3FBI - chains A and B; structure by X-ray diffraction, 2.80 A resolution.

[Chain A]
Molecule: Mediator of RNA polymerase II transcription subunit 7
Organism: Saccharomyces cerevisiae
Notes: fragment: N-terminal domain
Reference sequence: Q08278 (MED7_YEAST); residues 3-84 here correspond to UniProt positions 2-83 (UniProt number = residue number - 1)
Amino-acid sequence (84 residues; row label = number of the first residue in the row):
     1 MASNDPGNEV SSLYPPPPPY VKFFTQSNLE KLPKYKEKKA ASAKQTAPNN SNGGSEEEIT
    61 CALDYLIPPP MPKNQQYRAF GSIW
Not modelled in the structure: 1-11, 42-56
Differences from the reference sequence: expression tag (1-2)
Modified positions: Mse1 (selenomethionine); Mse71 (selenomethionine; parent Met)

[Chain B]
Molecule: Mediator of RNA polymerase II transcription subunit 31
Organism: Saccharomyces cerevisiae
Reference sequence: P38633 (MED31_YEAST); residues 4-130 here correspond to UniProt positions 1-127 (UniProt number = residue number - 3)
Amino-acid sequence (130 residues; row label = number of the first residue in the row):
     1 GSHMSSTNGN APATPSSDQN PLPTRFEVEL EFIQSLANIQ YVTYLLTQQQ IWKSPNFKNY
    61 LKYLEYWCNP PYSQCIVYPN CLFILKLLNG FMESAIVNED GLLEGLDELP KIIQLQGPQW
   121 MNEMVERWAN
Not modelled in the structure: 1-18, 111-130
Differences from the reference sequence: expression tag (1-3)
Modified positions: Mse4, Mse121, Mse124 (selenomethionine); Mse92 (selenomethionine; parent Met)

[Chain A / chain B interface]
Residue-residue contacts (58):
  Ser12(A) - Tyr44(B)
  Tyr14(A) - Gln40(B)
  Tyr14(A) - Tyr41(B)  hydrophobic
  Tyr14(A) - Tyr44(B)  hydrophobic
  Pro15(A) - Tyr41(B)  hydrogen bond (backbone-side chain)
  Pro17(A) - Phe32(B)  hydrophobic
  Pro17(A) - Phe57(B)  hydrophobic
  Pro18(A) - Phe32(B)
  Pro18(A) - Tyr60(B)
  Tyr20(A) - Arg25(B)
  Tyr20(A) - Val28(B)  hydrophobic
  Tyr20(A) - Glu29(B)
  Tyr20(A) - Tyr60(B)
  Val21(A) - Asn56(B)  hydrogen bond (backbone-side chain)
  Val21(A) - Phe57(B)
  Val21(A) - Tyr60(B)  hydrophobic
  Lys22(A) - Asn56(B)  hydrogen bond (backbone-side chain)
  Phe24(A) - Asn56(B)  hydrogen bond (backbone-side chain)
  Phe24(A) - Asn59(B)  hydrogen bond (backbone-side chain)
  Phe24(A) - Tyr60(B)  hydrophobic
  Phe24(A) - Tyr63(B)  hydrophobic
  Thr25(A) - Asn56(B)
  Leu29(A) - Asn59(B)
  Asp64(A) - Arg25(B)  hydrogen bond (backbone-side chain)
  Tyr65(A) - Arg25(B)  hydrogen bond (backbone-side chain)
  Tyr65(A) - Tyr63(B)
  Leu66(A) - Tyr63(B)
  Ile67(A) - Arg25(B)  hydrogen bond (backbone-side chain)
  Ile67(A) - Tyr63(B)
  Pro68(A) - Tyr63(B)
  Pro68(A) - Tyr66(B)  hydrophobic
  Pro69(A) - Arg25(B)
  Pro69(A) - Phe26(B)  hydrophobic
  Pro69(A) - Glu29(B)
  Pro69(A) - Tyr63(B)
  Pro69(A) - Tyr66(B)
  Pro69(A) - Tyr72(B)  hydrogen bond (backbone-side chain)
  Pro70(A) - Phe26(B)
  Pro70(A) - Tyr72(B)
  Mse71(A) - Pro71(B)  hydrophobic
  Mse71(A) - Tyr72(B)  hydrophobic
  Mse71(A) - Cys75(B)  hydrophobic
  Pro72(A) - Phe26(B)
  Tyr77(A) - Phe26(B)  hydrophobic
  Tyr77(A) - Glu27(B)  hydrogen bond
  Tyr77(A) - Cys75(B)  hydrogen bond (backbone-side chain)
  Arg78(A) - Gln74(B)
  Ala79(A) - Gln74(B)  hydrogen bond (backbone-backbone)
  Ala79(A) - Cys75(B)
  Ala79(A) - Ile76(B)
  Ala79(A) - Val77(B)  hydrophobic
  Gly81(A) - Val77(B)
  Ser82(A) - Val77(B)
  Ser82(A) - Pro79(B)
  Ile83(A) - Val77(B)  hydrogen bond (backbone-backbone)
  Ile83(A) - Tyr78(B)
  Ile83(A) - Pro79(B)
  Trp84(A) - Pro79(B)  hydrophobic
Interface residues without a listed pair, chain A (32 interface residues in all): Pro16, Phe23, Gln26, Ile59, Phe80
Interface residues without a listed pair, chain B (29 interface residues in all): Thr24, Leu30, Asn38, Leu45, Pro55, Asn80

[Summary]
32 residues of chain A face 29 of chain B across their interface; the contacts include 13 hydrogen bonds.
Among the polar pairs are Pro15(A)-Tyr41(B), Val21(A)-Asn56(B) and Lys22(A)-Asn56(B).
Chain A is Mediator of RNA polymerase II transcription subunit 7 and chain B is Mediator of RNA polymerase II
transcription subunit 31, both from Saccharomyces cerevisiae; the structure, Structure of the Mediator
submodule Med7N/31, was determined by X-ray diffraction together with 3FBN from the same study.
